6F9B - chains F and H of the 24 polymer chains in the assembly; structure by electron microscopy, 13.30 A resolution (very low resolution: no residue pairs are listed; an interface is given only as per-side residue counts).

[Chain F (and H)]
Protein: Glycoprotein
Source organism: Rift valley fever virus
Notes: chain H of this document is another copy of the same molecule, construct and numbering; everything in this record applies to it too
Reference sequence: A2T072 (A2T072_RVFV); residues 691-1118 here = UniProt positions 691-1118
Sequence (431 residues; numbered 688 to 1118; the number before each row is that of its first residue):
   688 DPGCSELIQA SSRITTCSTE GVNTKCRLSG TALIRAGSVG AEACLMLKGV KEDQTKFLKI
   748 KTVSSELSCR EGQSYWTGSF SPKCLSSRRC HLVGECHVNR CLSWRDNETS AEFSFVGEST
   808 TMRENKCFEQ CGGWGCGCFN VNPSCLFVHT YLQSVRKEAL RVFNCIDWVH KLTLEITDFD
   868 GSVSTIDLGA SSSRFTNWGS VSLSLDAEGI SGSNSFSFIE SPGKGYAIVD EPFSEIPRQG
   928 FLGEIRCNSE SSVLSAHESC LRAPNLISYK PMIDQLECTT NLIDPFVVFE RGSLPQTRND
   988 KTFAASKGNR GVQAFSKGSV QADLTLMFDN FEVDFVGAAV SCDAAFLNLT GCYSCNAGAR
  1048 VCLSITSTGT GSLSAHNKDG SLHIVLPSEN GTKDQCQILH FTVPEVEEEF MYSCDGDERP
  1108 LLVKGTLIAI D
Differences from the reference sequence: expression tag (688-690)
Disulfides: Cys691-Cys731, Cys704-Cys713, Cys756-Cys852, Cys771-Cys965, Cys777-Cys825, Cys783-Cys832, Cys788-Cys814, Cys818-Cys823, Cys934-Cys947, Cys1029-Cys1101, Cys1039-Cys1042, Cys1049-Cys1083
What the authors report for this chain:
  - post-translational modification sites: Asn794, Asn1035 (proposed by the authors, not directly observed)

[How chain F and chain H interact]
At this resolution (13 A) residue pairs are not listed: 18 residues of chain F and 21 of chain H lie at the interface.

[Overview]
Chain F and chain H form an interface of 18 and 21 residues respectively. The paper reports modification sites
Asn794(F) and Asn1035(F).
Chain F and chain H are both Glycoprotein (Rift valley fever virus); the structure, Asymmetric unit of Rift
Valley fever virus glycoprotein shell, was determined by electron microscopy together with 6F8P, 6F9C, 6F9D,
6F9E and 6F9F from the same study.
